PDB entry 7PU0 | X-ray diffraction, 2.20 A resolution | chains A and C of the 3 polymer chains in the assembly

[Chain A (and C)]
Protein: Two-domain laccase
Source organism: Streptomyces griseoflavus
Notes: EC 1.10.3.2; chain C of this document is another copy of the same molecule, construct and numbering; everything in this record applies to it too
UniProt: A0A0M4FJ81 (A0A0M4FJ81_9ACTN); residue numbers follow UniProt; this construct covers 40-322
Sequence (283 residues; row label = number of the first residue in the row):
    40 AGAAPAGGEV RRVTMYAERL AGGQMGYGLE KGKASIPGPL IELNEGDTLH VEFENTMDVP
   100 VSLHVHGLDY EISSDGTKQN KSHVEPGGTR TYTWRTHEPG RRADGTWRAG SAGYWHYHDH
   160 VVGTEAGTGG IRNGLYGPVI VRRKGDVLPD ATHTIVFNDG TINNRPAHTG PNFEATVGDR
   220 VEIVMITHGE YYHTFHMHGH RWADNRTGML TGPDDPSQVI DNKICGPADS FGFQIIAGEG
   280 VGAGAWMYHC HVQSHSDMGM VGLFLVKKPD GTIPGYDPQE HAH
Unresolved in the structure: 320-322 (chain C: 40, 316-322)
Sequence notes: engineered mutation Ala165 (His in A0A0M4FJ81), Gly199 (Met in A0A0M4FJ81)
Metal / ion sites: Cu ion site 1: His103 (shared with 1 residue of chain B); Cu ion site 2: His105, His157 (shared with 1 residue of chain B); Cu ion site 3: His159 (shared with 2 residues of chain B); Cu ion site 4: His232, Cys289, His294; Cu ion site 5: His235 (shared with His103(C) of chain C); Cu ion site 6: His237, His288 (shared with His159(C) of chain C); Cu ion site 7: His290 (shared with His105(C), His157(C) of chain C)
Reported in the primary citation:
  - mutagenesis - H165A/M199G: unchanged catalytic activity on 2.6-DMP
  - mutagenesis - M199G (3-fold), M199G/R240H (5-fold): increased catalytic activity on ABTS
  - mutagenesis - M199G, M199G/R240H (16-fold): increased catalytic activity on 2.6-DMP
  - mutagenesis - M199G: decreased stability
  - mutagenesis - H165A/R240H: increased catalytic activity

[Interface between chain A and chain C]
Contacting residue pairs - 79 pairs, chain A then chain C:
  Val186(A) - Thr145(C)
  Arg219(A) - Arg141(C)
  Arg219(A) - Asp143(C)  salt bridge
  Arg219(A) - Thr145(C)  hydrogen bond
  Tyr231(A) - Glu229(C)  hydrogen bond (side chain-backbone)
  Tyr231(A) - Tyr230(C)
  Tyr231(A) - Tyr231(C)  hydrogen bond (side chain-backbone)
  Tyr231(A) - Pro266(C)
  Thr233(A) - Gly265(C)
  Thr233(A) - Pro266(C)  hydrogen bond (side chain-backbone)
  His235(A) - His103(C)
  His235(A) - His105(C)
  His237(A) - His103(C)
  His237(A) - Tyr109(C)
  His237(A) - Asp114(C)  salt bridge
  His237(A) - Thr116(C)
  His237(A) - His159(C)  hydrogen bond
  Gly238(A) - Tyr109(C)  hydrogen bond (backbone-side chain)
  Arg240(A) - Gly106(C)  hydrogen bond (side chain-backbone)
  Arg240(A) - Leu107(C)
  Arg240(A) - Asp108(C)  salt bridge
  Leu249(A) - Trp146(C)
  Leu249(A) - Ala148(C)  hydrophobic
  Gly251(A) - Trp146(C)
  Pro252(A) - Trp146(C)  hydrophobic
  Pro255(A) - Asn244(C)
  Pro255(A) - Arg245(C)  hydrogen bond (backbone-backbone)
  Pro255(A) - Thr250(C)
  Pro255(A) - Asp254(C)
  Gln257(A) - Ser269(C)  hydrogen bond (side chain-backbone)
  Gln257(A) - Phe270(C)
  Val258(A) - Ala148(C)  hydrophobic
  Val258(A) - Trp154(C)
  Ile259(A) - Trp154(C)  hydrophobic
  Asp260(A) - His105(C)  salt bridge
  Asp260(A) - Gly106(C)  hydrogen bond (side chain-backbone)
  Asp260(A) - Trp154(C)
  Asn261(A) - Pro266(C)  hydrogen bond (side chain-backbone)
  Asn261(A) - Ala267(C)  hydrogen bond (side chain-backbone)
  Asn261(A) - Asp268(C)  hydrogen bond
  Ile263(A) - Asp268(C)
  Ile275(A) - Arg141(C)
  Glu278(A) - Arg141(C)  salt bridge
  Glu278(A) - Arg147(C)
  Gly279(A) - Asp108(C)
  Gly279(A) - Arg134(C)  hydrogen bond (backbone-side chain)
  Gly279(A) - Arg147(C)
  Val280(A) - Asp108(C)
  Val280(A) - Tyr109(C)
  Val280(A) - Glu110(C)
  Ala282(A) - Ile111(C)
  Ala284(A) - Ile111(C)
  Ala284(A) - Asn119(C)  hydrogen bond (backbone-side chain)
  Trp285(A) - Tyr109(C)
  Trp285(A) - Glu110(C)
  Trp285(A) - Ile111(C)  hydrophobic
  Met286(A) - Gln118(C)
  Met286(A) - His159(C)
  His290(A) - His105(C)
  His290(A) - His157(C)
  His290(A) - Pro266(C)
  His290(A) - Ala267(C)
  Val291(A) - Gly228(C)
  Val291(A) - Glu229(C)
  Val291(A) - Pro266(C)  hydrophobic
  Gln292(A) - Ala165(C)  hydrogen bond (side chain-backbone)
  Gln292(A) - Gly166(C)
  Gln292(A) - Thr167(C)  hydrogen bond
  Gln292(A) - Ile170(C)
  Gln292(A) - Gly228(C)  hydrogen bond (backbone-backbone)
  Gln292(A) - Glu229(C)
  Ser293(A) - Glu229(C)  hydrogen bond
  Ser295(A) - Ala165(C)
  Asp296(A) - Thr163(C)  hydrogen bond
  Asp296(A) - Ala165(C)
  Asp296(A) - Thr167(C)  hydrogen bond
  Glu319(A) - Lys117(C)  salt bridge
  Glu319(A) - Gln118(C)
  Glu319(A) - Lys120(C)  salt bridge
Interface residues without a listed pair, chain A (38 interface residues in all): Ser256, Lys262, Gly283, His288, Pro313
Interface residues without a listed pair, chain C (49 interface residues in all): His136, Arg140, Gly149, Ser256, Ile263, Cys264

[Overview]
Chain A and chain C form an interface of 38 and 49 residues respectively, with 21 hydrogen bonds and 7 salt
bridges. Polar contacts include Arg219(A)-Asp143(C), His237(A)-Asp114(C) and Arg240(A)-Asp108(C). From the
paper: M199G and M199G/R240H of chain A increase catalytic activity on ABTS; M199G and M199G/R240H of chain A
increase catalytic activity on 2.6-DMP.
Chain A and chain C are both Two-domain laccase (Streptomyces griseoflavus); the structure, Crystal Structure
of Two-Domain Laccase mutant H165A/M199G from Streptomyces griseoflavus, was determined by X-ray diffraction
(same publication as 7PEN, 7PES, 7PFR, 7PTM and 7PUH).
